Entry 4U79 (X-ray diffraction, 2.23 A resolution); this record covers chain A.

# Chain A
Protein: Mitogen-activated protein kinase 10
From: Homo sapiens
Notes: EC 2.7.11.24
UniProtKB: P53779 (MK10_HUMAN); residues 39-402 here = UniProt positions 39-402
Sequence (364 residues; numbered 39 to 402; the number before each row is that of its first residue):
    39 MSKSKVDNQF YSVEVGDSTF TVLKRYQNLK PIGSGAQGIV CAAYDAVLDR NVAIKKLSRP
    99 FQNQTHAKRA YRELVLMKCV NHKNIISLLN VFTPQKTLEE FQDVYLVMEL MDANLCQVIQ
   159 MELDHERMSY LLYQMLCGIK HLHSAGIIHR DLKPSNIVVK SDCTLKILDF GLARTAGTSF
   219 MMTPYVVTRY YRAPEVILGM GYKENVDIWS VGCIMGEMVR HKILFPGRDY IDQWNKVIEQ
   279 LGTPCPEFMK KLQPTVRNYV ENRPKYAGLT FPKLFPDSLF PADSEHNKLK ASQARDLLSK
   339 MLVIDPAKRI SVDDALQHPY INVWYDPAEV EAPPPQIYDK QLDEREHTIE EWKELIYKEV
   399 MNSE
Disordered / not traced: 39-43, 74-75, 214-224, 373-379, 401-402
Residues lining bound ligands: 3EL (N-{4-[(3-{2-[(trans-4-aminocyclohexyl)amino]pyrimidin-4-yl}pyridin-2-yl)oxy]naphthalen-1-yl}benzenesulfonamide): I70, V78, A91, K93, L95, R107, E111, M115, I124, L126, L144, V145, M146, E147, L148, M149, D150, A151, N152, Q155, V196, L206, D207
UniProt features mapped onto this chain:
  - motif: T221 to Y223 (TXY)
  - active site: D189 (Proton acceptor)
  - binding site (ATP): I70 to V78, K93
  - modified residue: T221 (Phosphothreonine), Y223 (Phosphotyrosine)

# Summary
Ligands of chain A: compound 3EL. Curated annotation (UniProt) lists active-site residue D189 and 10
ATP-binding residues.
Chain A is Mitogen-activated protein kinase 10 (Homo sapiens); the structure, Crystal structure of human JNK3
in complex with a benzenesulfonamide inhibitor, was determined by X-ray diffraction (same publication as
4U6R).
